Entry 8U82 (electron microscopy, 3.84 A resolution); this record covers chains B4 and B5 of the 20 polymer chains in the assembly.

== Chain B4 (and B5) ==
Protein: Guanine nucleotide-binding protein G(I)/G(S)/G(T) subunit beta-1
From: Homo sapiens
Notes: chain B5 of this document is another copy of the same molecule, construct and numbering; everything in this record applies to it too
Reference sequence: P62873 (GBB1_HUMAN); residues 1-340 here = UniProt positions 1-340
Chain sequence (340 residues; numbered 1 to 340; the number before each row is that of its first residue):
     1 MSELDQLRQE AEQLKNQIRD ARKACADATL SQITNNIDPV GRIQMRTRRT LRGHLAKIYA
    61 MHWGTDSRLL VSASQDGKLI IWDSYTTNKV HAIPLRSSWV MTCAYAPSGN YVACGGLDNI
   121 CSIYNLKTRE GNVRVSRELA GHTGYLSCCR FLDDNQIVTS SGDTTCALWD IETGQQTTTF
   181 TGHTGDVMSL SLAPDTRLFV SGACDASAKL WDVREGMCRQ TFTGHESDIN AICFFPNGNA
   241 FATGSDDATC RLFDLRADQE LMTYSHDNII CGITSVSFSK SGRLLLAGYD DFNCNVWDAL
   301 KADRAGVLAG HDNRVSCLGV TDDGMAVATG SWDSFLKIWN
Disordered / not traced: 1
Curated features (UniProtKB/Swiss-Prot):
  - modified residue: Ser-2 (N-acetylserine), His-266 (Phosphohistidine)
  - natural variant: Leu-30 (L30F: In MRD42; uncertain significance), Arg-52 (R52G: In MRD42), Gly-64 (G64V: In MRD42), Asp-76 (D76E: In MRD42; D76G: In MRD42), Gly-77 (G77S: In MRD42), Lys-78 (K78R: In MRD42), Ile-80 (I80N: In MRD42; I80T: In MRD42), His-91 (H91R: In MRD42; uncertain significance), Ala-92 (A92T: In MRD42), Pro-94 (P94S: In MRD42), Leu-95 (L95P: In MRD42), Arg-96 (R96L: In MRD42), 5 further natural variant entries in UniProt
From the paper describing this entry:
  - mutagenesis - K78E, K89E, A92D: abolished catalytic activity (ubiquitylation activity)
  - post-translational modification sites: Lys-23
  - mutagenesis - K78E, K89E, A92D: abolished catalytic activity with BTB/POZ domain-containing protein KCTD5

== Chain B4 / chain B5 interface ==
Contacting residue pairs (5):
  Trp-99(B4) / Arg-129(B5)
  Trp-99(B4) / Gly-131(B5)
  Leu-117(B4) / Arg-129(B5)  hydrogen bond (backbone-side chain)
  Asp-118(B4) / Arg-129(B5)
  Asn-119(B4) / Arg-129(B5)  hydrogen bond
Interface residues without a listed pair, chain B4 (6 interface residues in all): Ser-98, Tyr-145
Interface residues without a listed pair, chain B5 (4 interface residues in all): Thr-128, Glu-130

== Summary ==
6 residues of chain B4 and 4 residues of chain B5 are in contact; the contacts include 2 hydrogen bonds. Among
the polar pairs are Leu-117(B4)/Arg-129(B5) and Asn-119(B4)/Arg-129(B5). The paper reports that K78E, K89E and
A92D of chain B4 abolish catalytic activity (ubiquitylation activity); a modification site at Lys-23(B4).
Chain B4 and chain B5 are both Guanine nucleotide-binding protein G(I)/G(S)/G(T) subunit beta-1 (Homo
sapiens); the structure, KCTD5/Cullin3/Gbeta1gamma2 Complex: State B From Composite RELION Multi-body
Refinement Map, was determined by electron microscopy (same publication as 8U7Z, 8U80, 8U81, 8U83 and 8U84).
